PDB entry 4HRC | X-ray diffraction, 2.80 A resolution | chains C and D of the 28 polymer chains in the assembly

== Chain C ==
Name: Proteasome component PRE6
Source organism: Saccharomyces cerevisiae
Notes: EC 3.4.25.1
UniProt: P40303 (PSA7_YEAST); residues 1-241 here correspond to UniProt positions 3-243 (UniProt number = residue number + 2)
Amino-acid sequence (241 residues; numbered 1 to 241; the number before each row is that of its first residue):
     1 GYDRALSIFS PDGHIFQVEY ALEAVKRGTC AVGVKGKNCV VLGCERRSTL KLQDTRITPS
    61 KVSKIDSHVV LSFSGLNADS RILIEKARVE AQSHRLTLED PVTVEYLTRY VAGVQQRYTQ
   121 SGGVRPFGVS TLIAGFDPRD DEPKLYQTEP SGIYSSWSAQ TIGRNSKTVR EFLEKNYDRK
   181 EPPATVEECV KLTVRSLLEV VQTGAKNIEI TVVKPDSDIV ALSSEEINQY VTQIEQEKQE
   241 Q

== Chain D ==
Name: Proteasome component PUP2
Source organism: Saccharomyces cerevisiae
Notes: EC 3.4.25.1
UniProt: P32379 (PSA5_YEAST); residues 1-242 here correspond to UniProt positions 9-250 (UniProt number = residue number + 8)
Amino-acid sequence (242 residues; each row starts with the number of its first residue):
     1 DRGVSTFSPE GRLFQVEYSL EAIKLGSTAI GIATKEGVVL GVEKRATSPL LESDSIEKIV
    61 EIDRHIGCAM SGLTADARSM IEHARTAAVT HNLYYDEDIN VESLTQSVCD LALRFGEGAS
   121 GEERLMSRPF GVALLIAGHD ADDGYQLFHA EPSGTFYRYN AKAIGSGSEG AQAELLNEWH
   181 SSLTLKEAEL LVLKILKQVM EEKLDENNAQ LSCITKQDGF KIYDNEKTAE LIKELKEKEA
   241 AE

== Chain C / chain D interface ==
Pairs across the interface (63; chain C residue first):
  D3(C) with E117(D); G118(D)
  R4(C) with D1(D); E117(D)
  A5(C) with V4(D), hydrophobic; E117(D), hydrogen bond (backbone-side chain); S127(D)
  S7(C) with S127(D), hydrogen bond (backbone-side chain); R128(D)
  I8(C) with V4(D), hydrophobic; Q15(D); S127(D)
  F9(C) with Q15(D); Y18(D), hydrophobic; S19(D); A22(D), hydrophobic; R128(D); P129(D); G131(D)
  S10(C) with Y18(D)
  P11(C) with Y18(D), hydrophobic
  D12(C) with E21(D)
  G13(C) with Y18(D); E21(D); A22(D)
  H14(C) with L25(D)
  I15(C) with R128(D)
  K35(C) with E52(D), salt bridge
  Q116(C) with A75(D); D76(D); R128(D)
  T119(C) with R128(D), hydrogen bond (backbone-side chain)
  Q120(C) with M126(D); S127(D), hydrogen bond (backbone-backbone); R128(D); F130(D)
  S121(C) with S127(D)
  G122(C) with S127(D)
  S151(C) with A75(D)
  G152(C) with A75(D)
  I153(C) with T74(D); A75(D)
  Y154(C) with R78(D)
  S155(C) with L51(D); S55(D)
  S156(C) with L51(D); E52(D), hydrogen bond (backbone-backbone); S55(D), hydrogen bond (backbone-side chain)
  W157(C) with S48(D); L50(D); L51(D); E52(D)
  S158(C) with L50(D), hydrogen bond (backbone-backbone); E52(D), hydrogen bond
  A159(C) with L50(D)
  L173(C) with L50(D), hydrophobic
  E174(C) with S48(D); P49(D); L50(D)
  R179(C) with P49(D), hydrogen bond (side chain-backbone); L50(D), hydrogen bond (side chain-backbone); L51(D), hydrogen bond (side chain-backbone); E52(D)
Interface residues without a listed pair, chain C (32 interface residues in all): R170, Y177
Interface residues without a listed pair, chain D (31 interface residues in all): T47, I56, E57, L73, S79

== Summary ==
32 residues of chain C face 31 of chain D across their interface, with 11 hydrogen bonds and 1 salt bridge.
Polar pairs include K35(C)-E52(D), A5(C)-E117(D) and S7(C)-S127(D).
Here chain C is Proteasome component PRE6 and chain D is Proteasome component PUP2, both from Saccharomyces
cerevisiae. Entry 4HRC (Crystal structure of yeast 20S proteasome in complex with epoxyketone carmaphycin
analogue 3) was determined by X-ray diffraction together with 4LTC, 4HNP and 4HRD from the same study.
